PDB entry 8KB5 | electron microscopy, 2.26 A resolution | chains G and J of the 10 polymer chains in the assembly

== Chain G ==
Name: Histone H2A type 1-B/E
Source organism: Homo sapiens
UniProt: P04908 (H2A1B_HUMAN); residues 0-129 here correspond to UniProt positions 1-130 (UniProt number = residue number + 1)
Chain sequence (133 residues; each row starts with the number of its first residue; numbers below 1 keep their minus sign (Gly-3 is residue -3)):
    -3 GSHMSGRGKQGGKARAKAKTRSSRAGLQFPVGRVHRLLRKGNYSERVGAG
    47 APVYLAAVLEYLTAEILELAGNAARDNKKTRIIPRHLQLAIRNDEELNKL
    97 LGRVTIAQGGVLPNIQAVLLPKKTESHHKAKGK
Unresolved in the structure: -3 to 10, 119-129
Construct notes: expression tag (-3 to -1)
Swiss-Prot annotation at these positions:
  - modified residue: Ser1 (N-acetylserine), Arg3 (Citrulline), Lys5 (N6-(2-hydroxyisobutyryl)lysine), Lys9 (N6-(2-hydroxyisobutyryl)lysine), Lys13 (N6-(beta-hydroxybutyryl)lysine), Lys36 (N6-(2-hydroxyisobutyryl)lysine), Lys74 (N6-(2-hydroxyisobutyryl)lysine), Lys75 (N6-(2-hydroxyisobutyryl)lysine), Lys95 (N6-(2-hydroxyisobutyryl)lysine), Gln104 (N5-methylglutamine), Lys118 (N6-(2-hydroxyisobutyryl)lysine), Lys119 (N6-crotonyllysine), Thr120 (Phosphothreonine), Lys125 (N6-crotonyllysine)
  - cross-link (Glycyl lysine isopeptide (Lys-Gly)): Lys13 (interchain with G-Cter in ubiquitin), Lys15 (interchain with G-Cter in ubiquitin), Lys119 (interchain with G-Cter in ubiquitin)

== Chain J ==
Molecule: 145-nt DNA strand
Source organism: synthetic construct
Sequence (145 nucleotides; numbered -72 to 72; the number before each row is that of its first residue; numbers below 1 keep their minus sign (DA-72 is residue -72)):
   -72 ATCACAATCCCGGTGCCGAGGCCGCTCAATTGGTCGTAGACAGCTCTAGC
   -22 ACCGCTTAAACGCACGTACGGATTCCGTACGTGCGTTTAAGCGGTGCTAG
    28 AGCTGTCTACGACCAATTGAGCGGCCTCGGCACCGGGATTGTGAT

== How chain G and chain J interact ==
Contacting residue pairs - 17 pairs, chain G then chain J:
  Arg11(G) - DT-43(J)  hydrogen bond to the base
  Arg11(G) - DT-42(J)  hydrogen bond to the sugar
  Arg11(G) - DG-41(J)  phosphate contact
  Ala12(G) - DT-42(J)  phosphate contact
  Ala12(G) - DG-41(J)  hydrogen bond to the phosphate
  Ala14(G) - DT-43(J)  phosphate contact
  Ala14(G) - DT-42(J)  phosphate contact
  Lys15(G) - DT-43(J)  phosphate contact
  Lys15(G) - DT-42(J)  hydrogen bond to the phosphate
  Thr16(G) - DT-43(J)  phosphate contact
  Arg17(G) - DT-43(J)  salt bridge to the phosphate
  Arg20(G) - DT-42(J)  salt bridge to the phosphate
  Gly28(G) - DT-43(J)  phosphate contact
  Arg29(G) - DA-44(J)  phosphate contact
  Arg32(G) - DA-44(J)  salt bridge to the phosphate
  Arg42(G) - DA-35(J)  sugar contact
  Arg77(G) - DA-54(J)  sugar contact
Other interface residues (no listed pair), chain G (13 interface residues in all): Lys13
Other interface residues (no listed pair), chain J (8 interface residues in all): DA-45, DG-37

== Overview ==
13 residues of chain G face 8 of chain J across their interface; the contacts include 4 hydrogen bonds and 3
salt bridges. Polar pairs include Arg11(G)-DT-43(J), Arg11(G)-DT-42(J) and Ala12(G)-DG-41(J).
Here chain G is Histone H2A type 1-B/E (Homo sapiens) and chain J is a 145-nt DNA strand (synthetic
construct). Entry 8KB5 (Cryo-EM structure of the human nucleosome containing H3.8) was determined by electron
microscopy.
